PDB entry 1FR2 | X-ray diffraction, 1.60 A resolution | chains A and B

[Chain A]
Name: Colicin E9 immunity protein
Organism: Escherichia coli
UniProtKB: P13479 (IMM9_ECOLI); residue numbers follow UniProt; this construct covers 1-86
Amino-acid sequence (86 residues; numbered 1 to 86; the number before each row is that of its first residue):
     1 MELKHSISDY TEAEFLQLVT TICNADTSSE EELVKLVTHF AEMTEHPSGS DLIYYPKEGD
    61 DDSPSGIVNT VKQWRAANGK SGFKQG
Not modelled in the structure: 1-2, 86
Differences from the reference sequence: engineered mutation Ala-41 (Glu in P13479)

[Chain B]
Name: Colicin E9
Organism: Escherichia coli
Notes: EC 3.1.21.1; fragment: c-terminal domain, dnase domain
UniProtKB: P09883 (CEA9_ECOLI); residues 2-134 here correspond to UniProt positions 450-582 (UniProt number = residue number + 448)
Amino-acid sequence (134 residues; each row starts with the number of its first residue):
     1 MESKRNKPGK ATGKGKPVGD KWLDDAGKDS GAPIPDRIAD KLRDKEFKSF DDFRKAVWEE
    61 VSKDPELSKN LNPSNKSSVS KGYSPFTPKN QQVGGRKVYE LHHDKPISQG GEVYDMDNIR
   121 VTTPKRHIDI HRGK
Not modelled in the structure: 1, 133-134
Differences from the reference sequence: cloning artifact (1)
Bound ions: Zn2+: His-102, His-127, His-131 (together with phosphate ion)
Swiss-Prot annotation at these positions:
  - binding site (Zn(2+)): His-102, His-127, His-131

[Interface between chain A and chain B]
Pairs across the interface - 40 pairs, chain A then chain B:
  Cys-23(A) / Ser-74(B)  hydrogen bond
  Cys-23(A) / Ser-77(B)  hydrogen bond (backbone-side chain)
  Asn-24(A) / Ser-77(B)
  Ala-25(A) / Ser-77(B)
  Ala-25(A) / Ser-78(B)
  Ala-25(A) / Lys-81(B)
  Thr-27(A) / Tyr-83(B)  hydrogen bond (backbone-side chain)
  Ser-28(A) / Tyr-83(B)  hydrogen bond (backbone-side chain)
  Ser-29(A) / Tyr-83(B)  hydrogen bond (backbone-side chain)
  Glu-30(A) / Arg-54(B)  salt bridge
  Glu-30(A) / Tyr-83(B)
  Glu-30(A) / Ser-84(B)  hydrogen bond (side chain-backbone)
  Glu-30(A) / Val-98(B)
  Leu-33(A) / Tyr-83(B)  hydrophobic
  Leu-33(A) / Phe-86(B)  hydrophobic
  Val-34(A) / Phe-86(B)  hydrophobic
  Val-34(A) / Gly-95(B)
  Val-34(A) / Val-98(B)  hydrophobic
  Val-37(A) / Phe-86(B)  hydrophobic
  Thr-38(A) / Lys-97(B)  hydrogen bond
  Pro-47(A) / Lys-89(B)
  Ser-48(A) / Lys-89(B)
  Gly-49(A) / Lys-89(B)
  Ser-50(A) / Gln-92(B)  hydrogen bond
  Asp-51(A) / Pro-88(B)
  Asp-51(A) / Lys-89(B)  hydrogen bond (side chain-backbone)
  Ile-53(A) / Asn-72(B)
  Ile-53(A) / Ser-74(B)
  Tyr-54(A) / Asn-72(B)
  Tyr-54(A) / Ser-74(B)
  Tyr-54(A) / Asn-75(B)
  Tyr-54(A) / Phe-86(B)
  Tyr-55(A) / Asn-75(B)
  Tyr-55(A) / Phe-86(B)  hydrogen bond (side chain-backbone)
  Tyr-55(A) / Thr-87(B)
  Tyr-55(A) / Pro-88(B)
  Tyr-55(A) / Tyr-99(B)  hydrogen bond
  Pro-56(A) / Asn-72(B)
  Asp-62(A) / Asn-72(B)
  Asp-62(A) / Pro-73(B)

[Summary]
21 residues of chain A and 19 residues of chain B are in contact, with 11 hydrogen bonds and 1 salt bridge.
Polar contacts include Glu-30(A)/Arg-54(B), Cys-23(A)/Ser-74(B) and Cys-23(A)/Ser-77(B). His-102(B),
His-127(B) and His-131(B) coordinate Zn2+. From UniProt: 3 Zn2+-binding residues on chain B.
Here chain A is Colicin E9 immunity protein and chain B is Colicin E9, both from Escherichia coli. Entry 1FR2
(Crystal structure of the E9 dnase domain with a mutant immunity protein IM9(E41A)) was determined by X-ray
diffraction.
